7S7H - chains A and B of the 8 polymer chains in the assembly; structure by X-ray diffraction, 2.40 A resolution.

== Chain A ==
Molecule: Methane monooxygenase component A alpha chain
Source organism: Methylosinus trichosporium OB3b
Notes: EC 1.-.-.-
Reference sequence: A0A2D2D5X0 (A0A2D2D5X0_METTR); residue numbers follow UniProt; this construct covers 12-526
Sequence (515 residues; numbered 12 to 526; the number before each row is that of its first residue):
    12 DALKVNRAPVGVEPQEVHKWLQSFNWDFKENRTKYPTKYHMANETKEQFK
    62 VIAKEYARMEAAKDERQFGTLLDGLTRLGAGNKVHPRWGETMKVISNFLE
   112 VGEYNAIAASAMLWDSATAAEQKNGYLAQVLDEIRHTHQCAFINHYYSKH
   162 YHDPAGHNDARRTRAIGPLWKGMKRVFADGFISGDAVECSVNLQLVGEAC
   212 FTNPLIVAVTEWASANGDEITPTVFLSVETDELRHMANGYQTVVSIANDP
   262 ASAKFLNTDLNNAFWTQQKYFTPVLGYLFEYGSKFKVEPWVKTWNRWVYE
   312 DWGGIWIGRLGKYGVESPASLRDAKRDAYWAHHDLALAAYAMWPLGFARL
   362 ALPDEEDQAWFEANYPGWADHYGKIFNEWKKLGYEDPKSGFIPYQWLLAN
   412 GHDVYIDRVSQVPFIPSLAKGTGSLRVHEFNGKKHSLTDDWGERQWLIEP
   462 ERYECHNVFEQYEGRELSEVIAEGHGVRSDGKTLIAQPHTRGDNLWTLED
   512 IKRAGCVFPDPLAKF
Metal / ion sites: Fe ion site 1: Glu114, Glu144, His147 (together with 1,2-ethanediol); Fe ion site 2: Glu144, Glu209, Glu243, His246
From the paper describing this entry:
  - binding site for 1,2-ethanediol: Phe188
  - conformationally variable residues (side-chain flip): Met247

== Chain B ==
Molecule: Methane monooxygenase beta chain
Source organism: Methylosinus trichosporium OB3b
Reference sequence: A0A2D2D5X7 (A0A2D2D5X7_METTR); residues 4-395 here = UniProt positions 4-395
Sequence (392 residues; each row starts with the number of its first residue):
     4 PQSSQVTKRGLTDPERAAIIAAAVPDHALDTQRKYHYFIQPRWKRLSEYE
    54 QLSCYAQPNPDWIAGGLDWGDWTQKFHGGRPSWGNESTELRTTDWYRHRD
   104 PARRWHHPYVKDKSEEARYTQRFLAAYSSEGSIRTIDPYWRDEILNKYFG
   154 ALLYSEYGLFNAHSSVGRDCLSDTIRQTAVFAALDKVDNAQMIQMERLFI
   204 AKLVPGFDASTDVPKKIWTTDPIYSGARATVQEIWQGVQDWNEILWAGHA
   254 VYDATFGQFARREFFQRLATVYGDTLTPFFTAQSQTYFQTTRGAIDDLFV
   304 YCLANDSEFGAHNRTFLNAWTEHYLASSVAALKDFVGLYAKVEKVAGATD
   354 RAGVSEALQRVFGDWKIDYADKIGFRVDVDQKVDAVLAGYKN

== Chain A / chain B interface ==
Contacting residue pairs - 272 pairs, chain A then chain B:
  Asp12(A) with Arg137(B)
  Ala13(A) with Arg137(B)
  Leu14(A) with Arg137(B), hydrogen bond (backbone-side chain)
  Val16(A) with Gly134(B); Ile136(B), hydrophobic; Arg137(B); Leu206(B)
  Asn17(A) with Ser131(B)
  Arg18(A) with Ser131(B); Ser132(B), hydrogen bond (side chain-backbone)
  Ala19(A) with Ser131(B), hydrogen bond (backbone-side chain)
  Pro20(A) with Ala128(B); Ser131(B); Ser132(B)
  Val21(A) with Leu127(B); Ala128(B), hydrogen bond (backbone-backbone); Ser131(B), hydrogen bond (backbone-side chain); Phe202(B); Lys205(B)
  Gly22(A) with Gln124(B); Leu127(B); Lys205(B), hydrogen bond (backbone-side chain)
  Val23(A) with Gln124(B), hydrogen bond (backbone-side chain); Met198(B); Phe202(B), hydrophobic; Lys205(B)
  Glu27(A) with Leu201(B); Lys205(B), salt bridge
  Val28(A) with Met198(B), hydrophobic; Leu201(B), hydrophobic
  Trp31(A) with Gln197(B); Leu201(B); Ser213(B); Thr214(B)
  Leu32(A) with Gln194(B)
  Ser34(A) with Tyr157(B), hydrogen bond (backbone-side chain); Thr214(B), hydrogen bond; Lys218(B), hydrogen bond (backbone-side chain)
  Phe35(A) with Leu156(B), hydrophobic; Tyr157(B); Tyr160(B); Ala193(B); Gln197(B)
  Asn36(A) with Tyr160(B), hydrogen bond; Lys218(B), hydrogen bond (backbone-side chain); Trp238(B)
  Trp37(A) with Tyr157(B); Tyr160(B), hydrophobic; Gly161(B); Lys218(B); Trp221(B); Thr222(B); Arg231(B); Gln235(B), hydrogen bond
  Phe39(A) with Gln235(B); Trp238(B), hydrophobic; Gln239(B)
  Glu41(A) with Gln239(B)
  Asn42(A) with Trp238(B); Gln239(B), hydrogen bond
  Arg43(A) with Gln239(B), hydrogen bond (backbone-side chain)
  Lys45(A) with Ser168(B), hydrogen bond; Trp238(B), hydrogen bond (side chain-backbone); Gln239(B); Val241(B), hydrogen bond (side chain-backbone); Gln242(B); Ile247(B)
  Tyr46(A) with Arg83(B); Ser168(B), hydrogen bond (side chain-backbone); Arg171(B); Asp172(B), hydrogen bond; Gln242(B)
  Ile63(A) with Gln194(B)
  Ala64(A) with Lys116(B); Leu187(B), hydrophobic; Asp191(B); Gln194(B), hydrogen bond (backbone-side chain)
  Lys65(A) with Lys116(B); Glu119(B); Ala120(B); Asp191(B), salt bridge; Met195(B), hydrogen bond; Gln286(B), hydrogen bond; Tyr290(B), hydrogen bond
  Tyr67(A) with His109(B), hydrogen bond
  Ala68(A) with Val113(B); Lys116(B); Ser117(B)
  Arg69(A) with Ser117(B); Arg121(B)
  Ala72(A) with Val113(B); Lys114(B); Ser117(B)
  Asp75(A) with His110(B), salt bridge; Val113(B)
  Glu76(A) with Lys114(B), salt bridge
  Phe79(A) with Trp108(B), hydrophobic; His110(B)
  Asn93(A) with Val27(B)
  Lys94(A) with Leu14(B); Ile23(B)
  Val95(A) with Ile23(B); Val27(B)
  His96(A) with Ile23(B); Ala26(B)
  Pro97(A) with Ala26(B); Val27(B)
  Glu111(A) with Tyr38(B), hydrogen bond; Ala59(B)
  Val112(A) with Pro61(B), hydrophobic
  Tyr115(A) with Ala59(B), hydrophobic; Gln60(B), hydrogen bond; Ser175(B), hydrogen bond (side chain-backbone); Asp176(B), hydrogen bond (side chain-backbone); Arg179(B), hydrogen bond
  Asn116(A) with Trp86(B)
  Ile118(A) with Arg179(B)
  Ala119(A) with Trp86(B), hydrophobic; Gly170(B); Arg171(B)
  Ala122(A) with Ser167(B); Gly170(B); Arg171(B)
  Met123(A) with Arg171(B), hydrogen bond
  Trp125(A) with Phe163(B); Asn164(B), hydrogen bond; His166(B); Ser167(B); Ala186(B), hydrophobic
  Asp126(A) with Ser167(B), hydrogen bond; Ser168(B), hydrogen bond (side chain-backbone)
  Ala131(A) with Tyr160(B)
  Lys134(A) with Tyr160(B); Phe163(B); Asn164(B)
  Asn135(A) with Gln194(B), hydrogen bond
  Leu138(A) with Phe163(B), hydrophobic; Leu187(B), hydrophobic; Val190(B), hydrophobic
  Val141(A) with Val183(B), hydrophobic
  Leu142(A) with His109(B), hydrogen bond (backbone-side chain); Tyr112(B), hydrophobic; Val183(B), hydrophobic; Phe184(B), hydrophobic; Leu187(B), hydrophobic
  Ile145(A) with Val183(B), hydrophobic
  Arg146(A) with His109(B)
  His149(A) with Leu55(B); Ser56(B), hydrogen bond; Trp108(B); His109(B), hydrogen bond (side chain-backbone); Gln180(B), hydrogen bond
  Ala152(A) with Tyr38(B); Leu55(B), hydrophobic
  Phe153(A) with Glu51(B); Leu55(B)
  Asn155(A) with Tyr38(B)
  His156(A) with Tyr38(B); Glu51(B), salt bridge; Gln54(B)
  Ser159(A) with Arg36(B), hydrogen bond (backbone-side chain); Tyr38(B)
  Lys160(A) with Arg36(B), hydrogen bond (backbone-side chain)
  His161(A) with Arg36(B)
  Tyr162(A) with Arg36(B), hydrogen bond (backbone-side chain)
  His163(A) with Val27(B); Pro28(B); Ala31(B); Leu32(B), hydrogen bond (backbone-backbone)
  Asp164(A) with Leu32(B)
  Pro165(A) with Asp33(B); Gln35(B); Arg36(B)
  Ala166(A) with Asp33(B)
  His168(A) with Tyr38(B)
  Asn169(A) with Gln35(B), hydrogen bond (side chain-backbone); Lys37(B); Tyr38(B); His39(B), hydrogen bond (backbone-backbone); Tyr40(B)
  Asp170(A) with His39(B); Tyr40(B), hydrogen bond; Phe41(B)
  Ala171(A) with His39(B)
  Arg172(A) with Tyr38(B); His39(B), hydrogen bond (backbone-side chain); Gln54(B), hydrogen bond (side chain-backbone); Leu55(B), hydrogen bond (side chain-backbone); Ser56(B); Cys57(B), hydrogen bond (side chain-backbone); Tyr58(B); Ala59(B)
  Arg173(A) with Tyr40(B), hydrogen bond; Phe41(B)
  Arg175(A) with Tyr58(B); Ala59(B); Pro61(B)
  Ala176(A) with Asp71(B); Trp72(B), hydrogen bond (backbone-side chain)
  Trp181(A) with Pro61(B), hydrophobic; Asp71(B), hydrogen bond
  Lys182(A) with Trp72(B), hydrogen bond (side chain-backbone); Thr76(B)
  Lys185(A) with Asp71(B), salt bridge; Trp72(B); Thr76(B), hydrogen bond (backbone-side chain)
  Arg186(A) with Thr76(B), hydrogen bond (backbone-side chain); Gln77(B), hydrogen bond
  Asp190(A) with Trp75(B); Thr76(B), hydrogen bond; Gln77(B), hydrogen bond (side chain-backbone); Ser85(B), hydrogen bond
  Gly191(A) with Gln77(B)
  Ile193(A) with Phe79(B); Ser85(B); Trp86(B), hydrophobic; Arg171(B), hydrogen bond (backbone-side chain)
  Ser194(A) with Gln77(B), hydrogen bond (side chain-backbone); Lys78(B); Phe79(B); Ser85(B), hydrogen bond
  Gly195(A) with Phe79(B)
  Glu222(A) with Gln8(B); Thr10(B), hydrogen bond
  Ser225(A) with Arg12(B), hydrogen bond; Gly13(B), hydrogen bond (backbone-backbone)
  Ala226(A) with Thr10(B); Lys11(B); Gly13(B); Arg19(B)
  Asn227(A) with Ile23(B)
  Gly228(A) with Gly13(B); Leu14(B); Ile23(B)
  Glu230(A) with Arg12(B), salt bridge; Leu14(B)
  Phe296(A) with Arg19(B); Ile22(B), hydrophobic
  Val298(A) with Thr10(B)
  Arg360(A) with Leu32(B)
  Val420(A) with Thr76(B)
  Gln422(A) with Thr76(B)
  Glu460(A) with His80(B), salt bridge
  Glu462(A) with Lys78(B); His80(B); Gly81(B), hydrogen bond (side chain-backbone); Gly82(B)
  Arg463(A) with Thr76(B); Gln77(B); Lys78(B), hydrogen bond (side chain-backbone); Phe79(B); His80(B), hydrogen bond
  Tyr464(A) with Thr76(B); Gln77(B), hydrogen bond
  Glu465(A) with Asp74(B); Lys78(B), salt bridge
  Cys466(A) with Asp74(B); Trp75(B); Thr76(B)
  His467(A) with Gly73(B); Asp74(B), hydrogen bond (side chain-backbone)
  Asn468(A) with Trp72(B)
  Val469(A) with Trp72(B), hydrophobic
  Gln472(A) with Trp72(B)
  Tyr473(A) with Trp72(B), hydrogen bond
  Arg489(A) with Leu32(B), hydrogen bond (side chain-backbone); Asp33(B)
  Ser490(A) with Asp33(B), hydrogen bond; Thr34(B)
  Gly503(A) with Pro28(B); His30(B), hydrogen bond (backbone-side chain); Leu32(B)
Other interface residues (no listed pair), chain A (123 interface residues in all): Lys15, Pro47, Glu71, Ala91, Thr148, Tyr158, Thr277, Thr501, Arg502, Leu506
Other interface residues (no listed pair), chain B (116 interface residues in all): Glu53, Leu70, Pro84, Asp215

== In short ==
Chain A and chain B form an interface of 123 and 116 residues respectively, with 75 hydrogen bonds and 9 salt
bridges. Among the polar pairs are Glu27(A)-Lys205(B), Lys65(A)-Asp191(B) and Asp75(A)-His110(B). Glu114(A),
Glu144(A) and His147(A) form the Fe ion site 1. From the paper: a binding site for 1,2-ethanediol at
Phe188(A); conformational variability at Met247(A).
Here chain A is Methane monooxygenase component A alpha chain and chain B is Methane monooxygenase beta chain,
both from Methylosinus trichosporium OB3b. Entry 7S7H (Complex structure of Methane monooxygenase hydroxylase
and regulatory subunit DBL2) was determined by X-ray diffraction (same publication as 7S6Q, 7S6R, 7S6S and
7S6T).
